Entry 1HOY (solution NMR); this record covers chains A and B.

[Chain A]
Protein: Long neurotoxin 1
Source organism: Bungarus multicinctus
Reference sequence: P60615 (NXL1A_BUNMU); residue numbers follow UniProt; this construct covers 1-74
Amino-acid sequence (74 residues; row label = number of the first residue in the row):
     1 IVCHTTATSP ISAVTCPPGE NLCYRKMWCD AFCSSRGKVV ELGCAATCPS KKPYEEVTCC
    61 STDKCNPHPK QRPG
Disulfides: Cys3-Cys23, Cys48-Cys59, Cys60-Cys65

[Chain B]
Protein: Mimotope of the nicotinic acetylcholine receptor
Amino-acid sequence (14 residues; each row starts with the number of its first residue):
     1 HRYYESSLEP WYPD

[Chain A / chain B interface]
Contacting residue pairs - 31 pairs, chain A then chain B:
  Thr6(A) with Tyr3(B)
  Ser9(A) with Tyr3(B)
  Pro10(A) with Tyr3(B)
  Ile11(A) with Tyr3(B); Leu8(B)
  Asp30(A) with Arg2(B); Tyr4(B)
  Phe32(A) with Tyr4(B)
  Cys33(A) with Tyr4(B)
  Ser34(A) with Tyr4(B)
  Arg36(A) with Tyr4(B); Glu5(B); Ser6(B)
  Gly37(A) with Tyr4(B)
  Lys38(A) with Tyr4(B); Glu5(B)
  Val39(A) with Arg2(B)
  Val40(A) with Tyr3(B); Tyr4(B); Glu5(B)
  Glu41(A) with Arg2(B)
  His68(A) with Tyr3(B); Tyr4(B); Leu8(B)
  Pro69(A) with Glu5(B); Ser6(B)
  Lys70(A) with Tyr4(B); Ser6(B); Ser7(B); Leu8(B)
  Gln71(A) with Leu8(B)
Other interface residues (no listed pair), chain A (24 interface residues in all): Ala7, Thr8, Met27, Cys29, Arg72, Pro73
Other interface residues (no listed pair), chain B (8 interface residues in all): Tyr12

[Summary]
The interface between chain A and chain B involves 24 residues on one side and 8 on the other.
Chain A is Long neurotoxin 1 (Bungarus multicinctus) and chain B is Mimotope of the nicotinic acetylcholine
receptor; the structure, NMR structure of the complex between a-bungarotoxin and a mimotope of the nicotinic
acetylcholine receptor, was determined by solution NMR, deposited together with 1JBD.
